2O5J - chains A and C of the 8 polymer chains in the assembly; structure by X-ray diffraction, 3.00 A resolution.

# Chain A
Name: DNA-directed RNA polymerase alpha chain
Source organism: Thermus thermophilus
Notes: EC 2.7.7.6
Reference sequence: Q5SHR6 (RPOA_THET8); numbering as in UniProt (aligned over 1-315)
Amino-acid sequence (315 residues; numbered 1 to 315; the number before each row is that of its first residue):
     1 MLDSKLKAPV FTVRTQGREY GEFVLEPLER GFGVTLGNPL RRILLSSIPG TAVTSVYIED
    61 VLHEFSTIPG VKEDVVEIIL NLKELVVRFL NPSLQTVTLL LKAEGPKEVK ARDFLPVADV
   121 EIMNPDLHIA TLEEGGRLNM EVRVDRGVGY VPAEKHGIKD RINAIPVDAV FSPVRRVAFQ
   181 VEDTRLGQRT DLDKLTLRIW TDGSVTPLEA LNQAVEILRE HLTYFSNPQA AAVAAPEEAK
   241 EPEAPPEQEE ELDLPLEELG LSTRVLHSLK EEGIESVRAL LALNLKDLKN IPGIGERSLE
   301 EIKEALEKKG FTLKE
Unresolved in the structure: 230-315

# Chain C
Name: DNA-directed RNA polymerase beta chain
Source organism: Thermus thermophilus
Notes: EC 2.7.7.6
Reference sequence: Q8RQE9 (RPOB_THET8); residues 1-1119 here = UniProt positions 1-1119
Amino-acid sequence (1119 residues; row label = number of the first residue in the row):
     1 MEIKRFGRIR EVIPLPPLTE IQVESYRRAL QADVPPEKRE NVGIQAAFRE TFPIEEEDKG
    61 KGGLVLDFLE YRLGEPPFPQ DECREKDLTY QAPLYARLQL IHKDTGLIKE DEVFLGHIPL
   121 MTEDGSFIIN GADRVIVSQI HRSPGVYFTP DPARPGRYIA SIIPLPKRGP WIDLEVEPNG
   181 VVSMKVNKRK FPLVLLLRVL GYDQETLARE LGAYGELVQG LMDESVFAMR PEEALIRLFT
   241 LLRPGDPPKR DKAVAYVYGL IADPRRYDLG EAGRYKAEEK LGIRLSGRTL ARFEDGEFKD
   301 EVFLPTLRYL FALTAGVPGH EVDDIDHLGN RRIRTVGELM TDQFRVGLAR LARGVRERML
   361 MGSEDSLTPA KLVNSRPLEA AIREFFSRSQ LSQFKDETNP LSSLRHKRRI SALGPGGLTR
   421 ERAGFDVRDV HRTHYGRICP VETPEGANIG LITSLAAYAR VDELGFIRTP YRRVVGGVVT
   481 DEVVYMTATE EDRYTIAQAN TPLEGNRIAA ERVVARRKGE PVIVSPEEVE FMDVSPKQVF
   541 SVNTNLIPFL EHDDANRALM GSNMQTQAVP LIRAQAPVVM TGLEERVVRD SLAALYAEED
   601 GEVAKVDGNR IVVRYEDGRL VEYPLRRFYR SNQGTALDQR PRVVVGQRVR KGDLLADGPA
   661 SENGFLALGQ NVLVAIMPFD GYNFEDAIVI SEELLKRDFY TSIHIERYEI EARDTKLGPE
   721 RITRDIPHLS EAALRDLDEE GVVRIGAEVK PGDILVGRTS FKGESEPTPE ERLLRSIFGE
   781 KARDVKDTSL RVPPGEGGIV VRTVRLRRGD PGVELKPGVR EVVRVYVAQK RKLQVGDKLA
   841 NRHGNKGVVA KILPVEDMPH LPDGTPVDVI LNPLGVPSRM NLGQILETHL GLAGYFLGQR
   901 YISPIFDGAK EPEIKELLAQ AFEVYFGKRK GEGFGVDKRE VEVLRRAEKL GLVTPGKTPE
   961 EQLKELFLQG KVVLYDGRTG EPIEGPIVVG QMFIMKLYHM VEDKMHARST GPYSLITQQP
  1021 LGGKAQFGGQ RFGEMEVWAL EAYGAAHTLQ EMLTLKSDDI EGRNAAYEAI IKGEDVPEPS
  1081 VPESFRVLVK ELQALALDVQ TLDEKDNPVD IFEGLASKR
Ligand contacts: AMP-CPP (APC; diphosphomethylphosphonic acid adenosyl ester): Arg557, Glu685, Asp686, Arg879
What the authors report for this chain:
  - conformationally variable residues (loop rearrangement): Leu413 to Leu451

# Chain A / chain C interface
Contacting residue pairs (61; chain A residue first):
  Glu22(A) with Phe934(C)
  Val34(A) with Arg939(C)
  Asn38(A) with Gly977(C), hydrogen bond (side chain-backbone); Arg978(C); Thr979(C); Gly980(C)
  Arg41(A) with His860(C), hydrogen bond; Gly864(C)
  Arg42(A) with Asp857(C), salt bridge; Gly977(C); Arg978(C), hydrogen bond (side chain-backbone)
  Leu45(A) with Glu856(C)
  Ser46(A) with Glu856(C)
  Leu62(A) with Arg744(C); Ile745(C)
  His63(A) with Ile745(C); Gly746(C)
  Phe65(A) with Phe628(C); Ile703(C), hydrophobic; Lys830(C)
  Thr67(A) with Gly608(C); Asn609(C), hydrogen bond
  Pro69(A) with Asp607(C)
  Gly70(A) with Asp607(C), hydrogen bond (backbone-side chain)
  Val71(A) with Gly608(C)
  Lys72(A) with Val606(C); Gly608(C); Pro641(C)
  Asp74(A) with Arg640(C), salt bridge
  Glu77(A) with Arg640(C), salt bridge
  Lys83(A) with Lys696(C), hydrogen bond (side chain-backbone)
  Glu133(A) with Ala604(C); Lys605(C); Val606(C), hydrogen bond (side chain-backbone); Val645(C)
  Tyr150(A) with Glu692(C); Leu695(C), hydrogen bond (side chain-backbone); Lys696(C), hydrogen bond (side chain-backbone)
  Glu154(A) with Lys832(C), salt bridge
  Asn163(A) with Arg744(C)
  Asp168(A) with Lys832(C), salt bridge
  Arg176(A) with Gly864(C); Thr865(C)
  Val177(A) with Gly864(C)
  Ala178(A) with Gly864(C)
  Phe179(A) with Asp937(C); Gly980(C)
  Gln180(A) with Arg929(C); Gly935(C), hydrogen bond (side chain-backbone); Val936(C); Asp937(C), hydrogen bond; Glu940(C)
  Val181(A) with Asp937(C), hydrogen bond (backbone-side chain); Lys938(C), hydrogen bond (backbone-backbone)
  Glu182(A) with Phe934(C); Val936(C); Asp937(C)
  Asp193(A) with Lys938(C), salt bridge
  Thr196(A) with Phe934(C)
  Arg198(A) with Glu932(C), salt bridge; Phe934(C)
Other interface residues (no listed pair), chain A (39 interface residues in all): Arg14, Arg30, Glu64, Ile68, Leu80, Leu192
Other interface residues (no listed pair), chain C (47 interface residues in all): Arg573, Arg642, Val644, Ile799, Gln829, Val855, Pro862, Asp863, Pro866, Tyr975

# Summary
39 residues of chain A face 47 of chain C across their interface; the contacts include 13 hydrogen bonds and 7
salt bridges. Among the polar pairs are Arg42(A)-Asp857(C), Asp74(A)-Arg640(C) and Glu77(A)-Arg640(C). Bound
to chain C: AMP-CPP. From the paper: conformational variability at Leu413(C).
Chain A is DNA-directed RNA polymerase alpha chain and chain C is DNA-directed RNA polymerase beta chain, both
from Thermus thermophilus; the structure, Crystal structure of the T. thermophilus RNAP polymerase elongation
complex with the NTP substrate analog, was determined by X-ray diffraction together with 2PPB from the same
study.
